Entry 3WH6 (X-ray diffraction, 1.60 A resolution); this record covers chain A.

# Chain A
Name: beta-glucosidase
Notes: EC 3.2.1.21
Sequence (457 residues; numbered 1 to 457; the number before each row is that of its first residue):
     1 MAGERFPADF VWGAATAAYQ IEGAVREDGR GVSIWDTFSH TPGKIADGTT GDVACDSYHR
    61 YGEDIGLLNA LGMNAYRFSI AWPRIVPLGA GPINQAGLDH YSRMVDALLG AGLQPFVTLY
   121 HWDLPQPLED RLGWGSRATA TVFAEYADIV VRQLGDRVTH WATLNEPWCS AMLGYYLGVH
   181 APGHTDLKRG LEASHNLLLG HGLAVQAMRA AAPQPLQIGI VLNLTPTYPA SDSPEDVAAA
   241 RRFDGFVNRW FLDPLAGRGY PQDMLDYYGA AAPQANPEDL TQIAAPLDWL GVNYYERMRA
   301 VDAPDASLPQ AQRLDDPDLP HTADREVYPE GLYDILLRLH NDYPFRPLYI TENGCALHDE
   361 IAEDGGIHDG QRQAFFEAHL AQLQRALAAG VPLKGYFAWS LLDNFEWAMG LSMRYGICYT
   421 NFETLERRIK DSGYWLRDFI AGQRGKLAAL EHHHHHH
Disordered / not traced: 444-457
Bound ions: Na+ near His321 (its only coordinating residue here)
Ligand contacts:
  - beta-D-glucopyranose (BGC), molecule 1: Gln20, His121, Trp122, Asn165, Glu166, Cys169, Asn293, Tyr295, Arg325, Glu352, Trp399, Glu406, Trp407, Tyr415
  - beta-D-glucopyranose (BGC), molecule 2: Asp28, Tyr58, His59, Tyr61, His100, Arg103
  - beta-D-glucopyranose (BGC), molecule 3: Ser39, His40, Thr41, Pro42, Gly48, Thr50
  - alpha-D-glucopyranose (GLC): Leu357, His358, Asp359, Ser412, Arg414
  - N-cyclohexyltaurine (NHE; 2-[N-cyclohexylamino]ethane sulfonic acid): Pro226, Thr227, Tyr228, Pro229, Val237, Ala240, Arg241, Asp244, Asp334, Ile335, Arg338
What the authors report for this chain:
  - catalytic residues: Glu166
  - binding site for beta-D-glucopyranose: Gln20, His121, Asn165, Glu166, Arg325, Glu352, Trp399, Glu406, Trp407
  - contacts within the chain: Asp324-Arg325
  - specificity-determining residues: Arg325 (proposed by the authors, not directly observed)
  - specificity-determining residues: Asn223
  - mutagenesis - N223D: decreased catalytic activity on 500 mm glucose
  - mutagenesis - N223D: decreased catalytic activity on beta-galactosidase
  - mutagenesis - N223D: decreased catalytic activity on beta-fucosidase
  - mutagenesis - N223R, N223T: decreased catalytic activity on pNP-beta-d-Glc
  - mutagenesis - N223F, N223I, N223L, N223M, N223Q (3.0-fold), N223W, N223Y (5.3-fold): increased catalytic activity on pNP-beta-d-Glc
  - mutagenesis - N223G, N223Q: decreased catalytic activity on glucose
  - mutagenesis - N223G, N223Q: abolished catalytic activity on d-galactose, d-fucose, and xylitol
  - mutagenesis - N223D: decreased catalytic activity on d-galactose, d-fucose, and xylitol
  - mutagenesis - N223Y: decreased catalytic activity on cellobiose
  - mutagenesis - N223Q, N223Y: increased catalytic activity on gentiobiose
  - mutagenesis - N223Q, N223Y (4.0-fold): decreased binding to pNP-beta-d-Glc
  - mutagenesis - N223D, N223G, N223H, N223Q: decreased catalytic activity on sophorose
  - mutagenesis - N223D: abolished catalytic activity on laminaribiose

# Overview
Ligands of chain A: 3 copies of beta-D-glucopyranose, alpha-D-glucopyranose and N-cyclohexyltaurine. The paper
reports the catalytic residue Glu166; N223F, N223I and N223L, among others, increase catalytic activity on
pNP-beta-d-Glc; 12 substitutions were tested in all.
Chain A is beta-glucosidase; the structure, Crystal structure of GH1 beta-glucosidase Td2F2 glucose complex,
was determined by X-ray diffraction together with 5AYB, 5AYI, 3WH5, 3WH7 and 3WH8 from the same study.
